PDB entry 4G6U | X-ray diffraction, 2.35 A resolution | chain A

[Chain A]
Molecule: EC869 CdiA-CT
Organism: Escherichia coli O157:H7
UniProt: F2WK69 (F2WK69_ECO57); residues 8-297 here correspond to UniProt positions 88-377 (UniProt number = residue number + 80)
Chain sequence (292 residues; numbered 6 to 297; the number before each row is that of its first residue):
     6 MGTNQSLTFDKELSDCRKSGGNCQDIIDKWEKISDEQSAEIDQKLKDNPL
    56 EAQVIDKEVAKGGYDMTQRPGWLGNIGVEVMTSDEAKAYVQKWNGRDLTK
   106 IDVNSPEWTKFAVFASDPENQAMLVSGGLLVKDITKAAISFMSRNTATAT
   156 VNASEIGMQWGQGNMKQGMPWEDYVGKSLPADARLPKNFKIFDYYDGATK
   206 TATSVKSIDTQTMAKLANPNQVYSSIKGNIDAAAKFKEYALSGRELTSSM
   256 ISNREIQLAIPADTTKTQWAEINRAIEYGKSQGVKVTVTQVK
Not modelled in the structure: 6-84
Modified positions: Mse6, Mse71 (selenomethionine); Mse86, Mse128, Mse147, Mse163, Mse170, Mse174, Mse218, Mse255 (selenomethionine; parent Met)
Construct notes: expression tag (6-7); engineered mutation I161 (Val1022 in F2WK69)
From the paper describing this entry:
  - catalytic residues: E177, D198, S209, K211 (proposed by the authors, not directly observed)
  - Zn2+ coordination: E177, D198
  - mutagenesis - E177A, D198A: unchanged binding to EC869 CdiI
  - mutagenesis - E177A, D198A: abolished catalytic activity (DNase activity)
  - mutagenesis - D198A: abolished catalytic activity on cellular DAPI staining
  - mutagenesis - D198A: abolished growth

[Overview]
From the paper: catalytic residues E177, D198 and S209 among others; E177A and D198A abolish catalytic
activity (DNase activity).
Chain A is EC869 CdiA-CT (Escherichia coli O157:H7); the structure, CdiA-CT/CdiI toxin and immunity complex
from Escherichia coli, was determined by X-ray diffraction together with 4G6V from the same study.
